PDB entry 6SUN | X-ray diffraction, 1.35 A resolution | chain A

== Chain A ==
Protein: APH domain-containing protein, amicoumacin kinase
Source organism: Bacillus pumilus
Notes: EC 2.7.1.230
UniProtKB: W8QKP2 (W8QKP2_BACPU); residues 1-335 here = UniProt positions 1-335
Amino-acid sequence (335 residues; each row starts with the number of its first residue):
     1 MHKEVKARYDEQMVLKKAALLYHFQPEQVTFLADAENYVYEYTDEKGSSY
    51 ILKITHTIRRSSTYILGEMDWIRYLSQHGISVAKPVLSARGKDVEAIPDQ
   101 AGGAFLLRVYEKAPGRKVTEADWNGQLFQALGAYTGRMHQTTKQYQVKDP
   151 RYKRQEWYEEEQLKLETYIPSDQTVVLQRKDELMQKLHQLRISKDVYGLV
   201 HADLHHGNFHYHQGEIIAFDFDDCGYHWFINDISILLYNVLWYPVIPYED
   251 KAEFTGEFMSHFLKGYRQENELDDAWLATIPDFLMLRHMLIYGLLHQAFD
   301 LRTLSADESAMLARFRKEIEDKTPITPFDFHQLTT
Not modelled in the structure: 335
Sequence notes: conflict S62 (Arg in W8QKP2), A89 (Thr in W8QKP2), I233 (Met in W8QKP2)
Ion coordination: Ca2+ site 1: N208, D220 (together with AMP-PNP); Ca2+ site 2: D220, D222 (together with AMP-PNP)
Small-molecule neighbours:
  - AMP-PNP (ANP; phosphoaminophosphonic acid-adenylate ester): L32, A33, E36, N37, V39, I51, K53, A83, Y110, E111, K112, A113, K117, D203, G207, N208, H210, F219, D220, D222
  - Amicoumacin A (UAM): E160, Q162, A202, D203, H205, H206, G207, D223, N239, W242, Y243, R287, L290, I291, L294

== Overview ==
Ligands of chain A: AMP-PNP and Amicoumacin A. N208 and D220 form the Ca2+ site 1. D220 and D222 form the Ca2+
site 2.
Chain A is APH domain-containing protein, amicoumacin kinase (Bacillus pumilus); the structure, Amicoumacin
kinase hAmiN in complex with AMP-PNP, Ca2+ and Ami, was determined by X-ray diffraction together with 6SUI,
6SUM and 6SV5 from the same study.
